Entry 8HIT (X-ray diffraction, 3.20 A resolution); this record covers chains A and C of the 3 polymer chains in the assembly.

[Chain A]
Name: JS007-vh
Source organism: Mus musculus
Chain sequence (118 residues; row label = number of the first residue in the row):
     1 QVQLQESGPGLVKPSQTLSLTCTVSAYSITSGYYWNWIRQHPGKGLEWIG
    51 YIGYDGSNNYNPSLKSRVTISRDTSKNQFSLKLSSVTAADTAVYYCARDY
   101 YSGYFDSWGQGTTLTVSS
Cystine bridges: C22-C96

[Chain C]
Name: Cytotoxic T-lymphocyte protein 4
Source organism: Homo sapiens
UniProtKB: P16410 (CTLA4_HUMAN); residue numbers follow UniProt; this construct covers 35-154
Chain sequence (120 residues; each row starts with the number of its first residue):
    35 CKAMHVAQPAVVLASSRGIASFVCEYASPGKATEVRVTVLRQADSQVTEV
    85 CAATYMMGNELTFLDDSICTGTSSGNQVNLTIQGLRAMDTGLYICKVELM
   135 YPPPYYLGIGNGTQIYVIDP
Unresolved in the structure: 98-100
Cystine bridges: C58-C129, C85-C103
Swiss-Prot annotation at these positions:
  - region: V46 to S50 (Homodimerization), M134 to Y139 (Important for interaction with CD80 and CD86), Y150 to P154 (Homodimerization)
  - glycosylation (N-linked (GlcNAc...) asparagine): N113, N145
  - natural variant: R70 (R70W: In IDAIL)
  - mutagenesis: V45 (V45D: Strongly reduced interaction with CD80, CD86 and ICOSLG), L47 (L47D: Strongly reduced interaction with CD80, CD86 and ICOSLG), S49 (S49A: Strongly reduced interaction with CD80, CD86 and ICOSLG), R70 (R70A/D: Strongly reduced interaction with CD80, CD86 and ICOSLG), K130 (K130A/D: Strongly reduced interaction with CD80, CD86 and ICOSLG), E132 (E132A/R: Strongly reduced interaction with CD80, CD86 and ICOSLG), Y139 (Y139A/D: Strongly reduced interaction with CD80, CD86 and ICOSLG), I143 (I143A/D: Strongly reduced interaction with CD80, CD86 and ICOSLG)

[How chain A and chain C interact]
Contacting residue pairs (26; chain A residue first):
  S31(A) - P137(C)
  G32(A) - P137(C)
  G32(A) - P138(C)
  Y33(A) - K36(C)
  Y33(A) - P137(C)
  Y33(A) - P138(C)
  Y33(A) - Y140(C)  hydrogen bond
  Y34(A) - P136(C)
  Y54(A) - Y135(C)  hydrogen bond
  Y54(A) - P137(C)
  D55(A) - Y135(C)
  Y100(A) - P63(C)
  Y100(A) - G64(C)
  Y100(A) - K65(C)
  Y100(A) - A66(C)
  Y100(A) - L133(C)
  Y100(A) - Y135(C)
  Y100(A) - P136(C)  hydrogen bond (side chain-backbone)
  Y101(A) - G64(C)
  Y101(A) - K65(C)  hydrogen bond (backbone-backbone)
  Y101(A) - P136(C)  hydrophobic
  S102(A) - G64(C)
  S102(A) - K65(C)  hydrogen bond (backbone-backbone)
  G103(A) - P63(C)
  G103(A) - G64(C)
  Y104(A) - P63(C)  hydrogen bond (backbone-backbone)
Other interface residues (no listed pair), chain A (12 interface residues in all): Y27
From the paper, about this interface:
  - residue pairs: Y100(A)-P136(C) (hydrogen bond)
  - interface residues, chain A: Y33(A), Y54(A), Y101(A), S102(A), Y104(A)
  - epitope / paratope residues, chain C: Y135(C), Y140(C)
  - interface residues, chain C: P63(C), K65(C), M134(C), Y135(C), P136(C), P137(C), P138(C), Y140(C)

[In short]
The interface between chain A and chain C involves 12 residues on one side and 11 on the other; the contacts
include 6 hydrogen bonds. Polar pairs include Y33(A)-Y140(C), Y54(A)-Y135(C) and Y100(A)-P136(C). The authors
report a hydrogen bond between Y100(A) and P136(C). The paper reports epitope/paratope residues Y135(C) and
Y140(C); interface residues Y33(A), Y54(A) and P63(C) among others.
Here chain A is JS007-vh (Mus musculus) and chain C is Cytotoxic T-lymphocyte protein 4 (Homo sapiens). Entry
8HIT (Crystal structure of anti-CTLA-4 humanized IgG1 MAb--JS007 in complex with human CTLA-4) was determined
by X-ray diffraction.
